PDB entry 5IR6 | X-ray diffraction, 3.80 A resolution | chains A and C of the 3 polymer chains in the assembly

Chain A:
Molecule: Bd-type quinol oxidase subunit I
Organism: Geobacillus stearothermophilus K1041
Reference sequence: Q9Z9N1 (Q9Z9N1_GEOSE); residues 1-448 here = UniProt positions 1-448
Amino-acid sequence (448 residues; row label = number of the first residue in the row):
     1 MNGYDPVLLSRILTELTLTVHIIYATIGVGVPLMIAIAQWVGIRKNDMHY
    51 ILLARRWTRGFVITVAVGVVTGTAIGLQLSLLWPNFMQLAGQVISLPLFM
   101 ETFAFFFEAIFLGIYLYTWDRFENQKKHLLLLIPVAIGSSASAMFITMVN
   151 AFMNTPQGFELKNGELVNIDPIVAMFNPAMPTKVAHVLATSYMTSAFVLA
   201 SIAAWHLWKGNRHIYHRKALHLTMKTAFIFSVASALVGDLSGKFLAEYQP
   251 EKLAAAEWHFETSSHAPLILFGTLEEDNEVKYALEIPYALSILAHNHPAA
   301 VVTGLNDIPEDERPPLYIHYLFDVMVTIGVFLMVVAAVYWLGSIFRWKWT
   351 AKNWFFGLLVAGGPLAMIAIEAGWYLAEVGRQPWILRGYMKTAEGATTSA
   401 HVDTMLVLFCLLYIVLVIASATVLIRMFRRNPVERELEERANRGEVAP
Disordered / not traced: 433-448
Ion coordination: heme b/c Fe site 1: His21, Glu101; heme b/c Fe site 2: His186, Met325; cis-heme d hydroxychlorin gamma-spirolactone Fe near Glu378 (its only coordinating residue here)
Ligand contacts:
  - cis-heme d hydroxychlorin gamma-spirolactone (HDD): Arg11, Thr14, Glu15, Leu18, Thr19, Ile22, Trp83, Ile146, Thr147, Val149, Asn150, Met153, Glu371, Trp374, Tyr375, Glu378, Val379, Arg381, Gln382
  - heme b/c (HEB), molecule 1: Leu18, His21, Ile22, Tyr24, Ala25, Gly28, Val29, Thr64, Val65, Gly68, Val69, Gly72, Thr73, Ile75, Gly76, Leu98, Glu101, Thr102, Phe105, Ala143, Ile146, Thr147, Val187, Trp374
  - heme b/c (HEB), molecule 2: Lys183, His186, Val187, Thr190, Met193, Thr194, Ala235, Gly238, Asp239, Ser241, Gly242, Phe244, Leu245, Lys252, Phe322, Met325, Val326, Gly329, Val330, Ala366, Ala369, Ile370, Gly373, Trp374, Leu376, Ala377

Chain C:
Molecule: Putative membrane protein
Organism: Geobacillus sp. PA-3
Reference sequence: A0A0Q0UXS2 (A0A0Q0UXS2_9BACI); residues 763-795 here correspond to UniProt positions 1-33 (UniProt number = residue number - 762)
Amino-acid sequence (33 residues; numbered 763 to 795; the number before each row is that of its first residue):
   763 MQTFLIMYAPMVVVALSVVAAFWVGLKDVHVNE
Disordered / not traced: 763-765

How chain A and chain C interact:
Residue-residue contacts (39; chain A residue first):
  Ile37(A) with Phe784(C), hydrophobic
  Trp40(A) with Phe784(C)
  Val41(A) with Gly787(C); Val791(C), hydrophobic
  Arg44(A) with His792(C)
  Lys45(A) with Val791(C), hydrogen bond (side chain-backbone); His792(C)
  Tyr50(A) with Val791(C)
  Pro181(A) with Met769(C); Met773(C)
  Val184(A) with Met773(C), hydrophobic
  Ala185(A) with Pro772(C), hydrophobic; Met773(C); Val776(C)
  Tyr192(A) with Val780(C), hydrophobic
  Arg217(A) with Glu795(C), salt bridge
  His221(A) with Asp790(C), hydrogen bond (side chain-backbone)
  Leu222(A) with Val791(C), hydrophobic
  Lys225(A) with Val786(C); Asp790(C), salt bridge
  Thr226(A) with Ala783(C)
  Ile229(A) with Ser779(C); Ala782(C); Ala783(C), hydrophobic; Val786(C), hydrophobic
  Phe230(A) with Ser779(C); Ala783(C), hydrophobic
  Ala233(A) with Val775(C); Ser779(C)
  Leu236(A) with Val775(C), hydrophobic
  Val237(A) with Pro772(C); Val775(C), hydrophobic
  Leu240(A) with Ile768(C), hydrophobic; Pro772(C), hydrophobic
  Lys243(A) with Ile768(C)
  Ile344(A) with Glu795(C)
  Phe345(A) with Asp790(C); Glu795(C)
  Lys348(A) with Glu795(C), salt bridge
Interface residues without a listed pair, chain A (29 interface residues in all): Leu33, Thr182, Leu188, Ala189
Interface residues without a listed pair, chain C (20 interface residues in all): Ala771, Leu788, Asn794

Summary:
29 residues of chain A face 20 of chain C across their interface; the contacts include 2 hydrogen bonds and 3
salt bridges. Polar pairs include Arg217(A)-Glu795(C), Lys225(A)-Asp790(C) and Lys348(A)-Glu795(C). Chain A
binds heme b/c and cis-heme d hydroxychlorin gamma-spirolactone.
Chain A is Bd-type quinol oxidase subunit I (Geobacillus stearothermophilus K1041) and chain C is Putative
membrane protein (Geobacillus sp. PA-3); the structure, The structure of bd oxidase from Geobacillus
thermodenitrificans, was determined by X-ray diffraction, deposited together with 5DOQ.
